1M0F - chains F and B of the 7 polymer chains in the assembly; structure by electron microscopy, 16.00 A resolution (very low resolution: no residue pairs are listed; an interface is given only as per-side residue counts).

== Chain F ==
Molecule: Capsid Protein F
Organism: Enterobacteria phage alpha3
UniProt: P08767 (VGF_BPAL3); residue numbers follow UniProt; this construct covers 1-431
Sequence (431 residues; numbered 1 to 431; the number before each row is that of its first residue):
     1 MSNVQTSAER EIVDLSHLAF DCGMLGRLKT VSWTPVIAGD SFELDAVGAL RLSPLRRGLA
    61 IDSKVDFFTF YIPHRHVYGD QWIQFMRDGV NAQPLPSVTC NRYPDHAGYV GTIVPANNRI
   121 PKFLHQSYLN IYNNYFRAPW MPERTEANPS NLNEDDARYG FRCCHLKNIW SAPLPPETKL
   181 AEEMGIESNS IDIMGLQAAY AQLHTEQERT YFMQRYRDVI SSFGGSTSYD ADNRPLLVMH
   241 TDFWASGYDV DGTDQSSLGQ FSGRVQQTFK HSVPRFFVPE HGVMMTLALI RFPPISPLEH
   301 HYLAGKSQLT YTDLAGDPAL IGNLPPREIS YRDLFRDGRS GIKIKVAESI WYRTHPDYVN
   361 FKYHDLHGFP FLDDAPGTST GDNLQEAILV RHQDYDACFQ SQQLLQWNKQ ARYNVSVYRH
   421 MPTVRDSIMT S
Not modelled in the structure: 1-9, 171-232

== Chain B ==
Molecule: Scaffolding Protein B
Organism: Enterobacteria phage alpha3
Sequence (68 residues; row label = number of the first residue in the row; note: 52 numbers in that range are skipped by the numbering (no residue carries them; nothing is unmodelled there)):
     1 MEQLTKNQ
    61 RKKRDEIEAG KSYCSRRFGG ATCDDKSAQI YARFDKNDWR IQPAEFYRFH DAEVNTFGYF

== Interface between chain F and chain B ==
At this resolution (16 A) residue pairs are not listed: 6 residues of chain F and 4 of chain B lie at the interface.

== In short ==
6 residues of chain F face 4 of chain B across their interface.
Chain F is Capsid Protein F and chain B is Scaffolding Protein B, both from Enterobacteria phage alpha3; the
structure, Structural Studies of Bacteriophage alpha3 Assembly, Cryo-electron microscopy, was determined by
electron microscopy together with 1M06 from the same study.
